7POH - chains A and B; structure by X-ray diffraction, 2.85 A resolution.

[Chain A (and B)]
Protein: Serendipity locus protein delta
Organism: Drosophila melanogaster
Notes: chain B of this document is another copy of the same molecule, construct and numbering; everything in this record applies to it too
UniProtKB: P07664 (SRYD_DROME); numbering as in UniProt (aligned over 1-90)
Chain sequence (96 residues; each row starts with the number of its first residue; numbers below 1 keep their minus sign (Pro-2 is residue -2)):
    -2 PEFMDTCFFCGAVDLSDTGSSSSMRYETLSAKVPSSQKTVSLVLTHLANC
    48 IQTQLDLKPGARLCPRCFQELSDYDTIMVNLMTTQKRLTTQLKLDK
Unresolved in the structure: 13-20 (chain B: 15-17, 93)
Differences from the reference sequence: expression tag (-2 to 0, 91-93)
Bound ions: Zn2+: Cys4, Cys7, Cys61, Cys64
Curated features (UniProtKB/Swiss-Prot):
  - binding site (Zn(2+)): Cys4, Cys7, Cys61, Cys64

[How chain A and chain B interact]
Contacting residue pairs - 40 pairs, chain A then chain B:
  Phe6(A) with Leu85(B); Gln88(B), hydrogen bond (backbone-side chain); Leu89(B), hydrophobic
  Leu44(A) with Leu85(B), hydrophobic; Thr86(B); Leu89(B), hydrophobic
  Ala45(A) with Leu89(B)
  Cys47(A) with Gln82(B), hydrogen bond
  Ile48(A) with Thr86(B)
  Leu52(A) with Leu89(B), hydrophobic
  Glu67(A) with Arg84(B), salt bridge; Leu85(B)
  Tyr71(A) with Leu78(B), hydrophobic; Thr81(B); Gln82(B), hydrogen bond; Leu85(B), hydrophobic
  Ile74(A) with Ile74(B); Asn77(B); Leu78(B), hydrophobic; Thr81(B)
  Asn77(A) with Ile74(B)
  Leu78(A) with Tyr71(B), hydrophobic; Ile74(B), hydrophobic; Met75(B)
  Thr81(A) with Tyr71(B); Ile74(B)
  Gln82(A) with Cys47(B); Tyr71(B), hydrogen bond
  Arg84(A) with Glu67(B), salt bridge
  Leu85(A) with Phe6(B); Leu44(B), hydrophobic; Tyr71(B), hydrophobic
  Thr86(A) with Leu44(B); Ile48(B)
  Gln88(A) with Phe6(B), hydrogen bond (side chain-backbone); Cys7(B)
  Leu89(A) with Phe6(B), hydrophobic; Ala45(B)
  Lys90(A) with Ile48(B)
  Lys93(A) with Cys7(B)
Also at the interface, not in a pair above, chain A (25 interface residues in all): Phe5, Leu41, His43, Leu68, Met75
Also at the interface, not in a pair above, chain B (27 interface residues in all): Phe5, Gly8, Leu41, His43, Leu52, Leu68, Lys90, Asp92

[Overview]
Chain A and chain B form an interface of 25 and 27 residues respectively; the contacts include 5 hydrogen
bonds and 2 salt bridges. Among the polar pairs are Glu67(A)-Arg84(B), Phe6(A)-Gln88(B) and Cys47(A)-Gln82(B).
From UniProt: 4 Zn2+-binding residues on chain A.
Chain A and chain B are both Serendipity locus protein delta (Drosophila melanogaster); the structure, Crystal
structure of ZAD-domain of Serendipity-d protein from D.melanogaster, was determined by X-ray diffraction
together with 7PO9 and 7POK from the same study.
